PDB entry 7MDY | electron microscopy, 3.50 A resolution | chains B and A of the 4 polymer chains in the assembly

== Chain B ==
Molecule: Lipoprotein transporter subunit LolE
Organism: Escherichia coli
UniProtKB: W8SRF1 (W8SRF1_ECOLX); residue numbers follow UniProt; this construct covers 1-414
Chain sequence (414 residues; numbered 1 to 414; the number before each row is that of its first residue):
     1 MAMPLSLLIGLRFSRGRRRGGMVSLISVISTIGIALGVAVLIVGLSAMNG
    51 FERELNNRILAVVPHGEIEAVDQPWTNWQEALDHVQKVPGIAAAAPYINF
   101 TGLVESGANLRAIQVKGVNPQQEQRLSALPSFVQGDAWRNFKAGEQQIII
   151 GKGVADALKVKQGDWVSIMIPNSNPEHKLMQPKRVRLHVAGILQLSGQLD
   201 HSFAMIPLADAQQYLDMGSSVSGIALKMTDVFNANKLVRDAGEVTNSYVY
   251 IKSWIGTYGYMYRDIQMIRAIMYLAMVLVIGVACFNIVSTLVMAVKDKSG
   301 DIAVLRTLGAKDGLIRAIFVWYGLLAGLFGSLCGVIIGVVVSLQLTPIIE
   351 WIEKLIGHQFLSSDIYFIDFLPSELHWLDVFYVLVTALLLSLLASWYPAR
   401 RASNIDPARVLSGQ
Unresolved in the structure: 1-3
From the paper describing this entry:
  - conformationally variable residues (helix shift): Tyr-260

== Chain A ==
Molecule: Lipo-releasing system transmembrane protein lolC
Organism: Escherichia coli
Notes: EC 3.6.3.-
UniProtKB: C3TDL7 (C3TDL7_ECOLX); residue numbers follow UniProt; this construct covers 1-399
Chain sequence (399 residues; numbered 1 to 399; the number before each row is that of its first residue):
     1 MYQPVALFIGLRYMRGRAADRFGRFVSWLSTIGITLGVMALVTVLSVMNG
    51 FERELQNNILGLMPQAILSSEHGSLNPQQLPETAVKLDGVNRVAPITTGD
   101 VVLQSARSVAVGVMLGIDPAQKDPLTPYLVNVKQTDLEPGKYNVILGEQL
   151 ASQLGVNRGDQIRVMVPSASQFTPMGRIPSQRLFNVIGTFAANSEVDGYE
   201 MLVNIEDASRLMRYPAGNITGWRLWLDEPLKVDSLSQQKLPEGSKWQDWR
   251 DRKGELFQAVRMEKNMMGLLLSLIVAVAAFNIITSLGLMVMEKQGEVAIL
   301 QTQGLTPRQIMMVFMVQGASAGIIGAILGAALGALLASQLNNLMPIIGVL
   351 LDGAALPVAIEPLQVIVIALVAMAIALLSTLYPSWRAAATQPAEALRYE

== Interface between chain B and chain A ==
Pairs across the interface - 90 pairs, chain B then chain A:
  Arg-17(B) / Gln-294(A)
  Arg-17(B) / Tyr-398(A)
  Ile-29(B) / Phe-280(A)
  Ile-29(B) / Thr-284(A)
  Ile-32(B) / Phe-280(A)  hydrophobic
  Gly-33(B) / Phe-280(A)
  Leu-36(B) / Phe-280(A)  hydrophobic
  Val-40(B) / Leu-273(A)
  Val-40(B) / Val-277(A)  hydrophobic
  Glu-54(B) / Met-262(A)
  Thr-101(B) / Val-109(A)
  Leu-103(B) / Met-165(A)  hydrophobic
  Leu-103(B) / Pro-167(A)  hydrophobic
  Glu-105(B) / Gly-176(A)
  Glu-105(B) / Arg-177(A)
  Gly-107(B) / Arg-177(A)
  Ala-108(B) / Arg-177(A)  hydrogen bond (backbone-side chain)
  Leu-110(B) / Pro-167(A)
  Leu-110(B) / Ser-168(A)
  Leu-110(B) / Arg-177(A)
  Ala-112(B) / Val-111(A)  hydrophobic
  Asn-172(B) / Met-165(A)
  Asn-174(B) / Gln-104(A)
  Ser-196(B) / Glu-255(A)
  Ser-196(B) / Gln-258(A)
  Gln-198(B) / Asp-251(A)
  Gln-198(B) / Arg-252(A)
  Phe-232(B) / Leu-350(A)
  Asn-235(B) / Leu-350(A)
  Gly-259(B) / Glu-195(A)
  Tyr-260(B) / Asn-193(A)  hydrogen bond (side chain-backbone)
  Tyr-260(B) / Glu-195(A)
  Tyr-262(B) / Leu-350(A)
  Arg-263(B) / Asp-352(A)  hydrogen bond (side chain-backbone)
  Arg-263(B) / Gly-353(A)
  Asp-264(B) / Phe-51(A)
  Asp-264(B) / Leu-256(A)
  Gln-266(B) / Leu-350(A)
  Gln-266(B) / Leu-351(A)
  Met-267(B) / Phe-51(A)  hydrophobic
  Met-267(B) / Gly-353(A)
  Ile-268(B) / Phe-51(A)  hydrophobic
  Ile-268(B) / Glu-263(A)
  Ile-271(B) / Val-47(A)  hydrophobic
  Ile-271(B) / Met-267(A)
  Ile-271(B) / Ala-355(A)  hydrophobic
  Met-272(B) / Met-266(A)  hydrophobic
  Met-272(B) / Met-267(A)
  Met-272(B) / Leu-270(A)  hydrophobic
  Ala-275(B) / Met-267(A)  hydrophobic
  Leu-278(B) / Ala-40(A)  hydrophobic
  Leu-278(B) / Val-44(A)  hydrophobic
  Leu-278(B) / Ile-274(A)
  Val-279(B) / Ile-274(A)  hydrophobic
  Val-282(B) / Val-277(A)  hydrophobic
  Phe-285(B) / Leu-29(A)
  Phe-285(B) / Ile-32(A)  hydrophobic
  Phe-285(B) / Gly-33(A)
  Phe-285(B) / Leu-36(A)  hydrophobic
  Phe-285(B) / Asn-281(A)
  Asn-286(B) / Phe-280(A)
  Asn-286(B) / Asn-281(A)
  Ser-289(B) / Leu-29(A)
  Ser-289(B) / Asn-281(A)
  Val-292(B) / Arg-24(A)
  Met-293(B) / Leu-288(A)  hydrophobic
  Lys-296(B) / Gly-23(A)
  Lys-296(B) / Arg-24(A)
  Lys-296(B) / Val-26(A)
  Asp-297(B) / Glu-292(A)
  Phe-360(B) / Arg-261(A)
  Phe-360(B) / Asn-265(A)  hydrogen bond (backbone-side chain)
  Leu-361(B) / Arg-261(A)
  Ser-362(B) / Arg-261(A)  hydrogen bond
  Ser-363(B) / Arg-250(A)  hydrogen bond
  Ser-363(B) / Gln-258(A)
  Ile-365(B) / Gln-258(A)
  Phe-367(B) / Glu-255(A)
  Phe-367(B) / Gln-258(A)
  Ile-368(B) / Met-262(A)
  Asp-369(B) / Asn-265(A)  hydrogen bond
  Phe-370(B) / Asn-265(A)
  Phe-370(B) / Leu-269(A)  hydrophobic
  Pro-398(B) / Arg-24(A)
  Arg-401(B) / Asp-20(A)  salt bridge
  Arg-401(B) / Arg-21(A)
  Arg-401(B) / Arg-24(A)
  Gly-413(B) / Arg-17(A)
  Gln-414(B) / Arg-17(A)
  Gln-414(B) / Ala-19(A)
Interface residues without a listed pair, chain B (74 interface residues in all): Arg-18, Leu-25, Ile-26, Val-43, Gly-44, Ala-47, Phe-51, Ile-59, His-177, Leu-179, Leu-195, Gly-197, Lys-252, Met-261, Leu-274, Met-276, Ala-283, Asp-364, Leu-371, Tyr-397
Interface residues without a listed pair, chain A (68 interface residues in all): Thr-43, Glu-54, Leu-55, Asp-100, Val-102, Ala-106, Leu-154, Ser-194, Asp-233, Phe-257, Ala-259, Ala-276, Ala-278, Leu-340

== Summary ==
74 residues of chain B and 68 residues of chain A are in contact, with 7 hydrogen bonds and 1 salt bridge.
Among the polar pairs are Arg-401(B)/Asp-20(A), Ala-108(B)/Arg-177(A) and Tyr-260(B)/Asn-193(A). From the
paper: conformational variability at Tyr-260(B).
Chain B is Lipoprotein transporter subunit LolE and chain A is Lipo-releasing system transmembrane protein
lolC, both from Escherichia coli; the structure, LolCDE nucleotide-bound, was determined by electron
microscopy together with 7MDX from the same study.
